7YKD - chains A and C of the 6 polymer chains in the assembly; structure by electron microscopy, 2.81 A resolution.

[Chain A]
Name: Chemerin-like receptor 1
Organism: Homo sapiens
UniProtKB: Q99788 (CML1_HUMAN); residues 1-373 here = UniProt positions 1-373
Amino-acid sequence (373 residues; each row starts with the number of its first residue):
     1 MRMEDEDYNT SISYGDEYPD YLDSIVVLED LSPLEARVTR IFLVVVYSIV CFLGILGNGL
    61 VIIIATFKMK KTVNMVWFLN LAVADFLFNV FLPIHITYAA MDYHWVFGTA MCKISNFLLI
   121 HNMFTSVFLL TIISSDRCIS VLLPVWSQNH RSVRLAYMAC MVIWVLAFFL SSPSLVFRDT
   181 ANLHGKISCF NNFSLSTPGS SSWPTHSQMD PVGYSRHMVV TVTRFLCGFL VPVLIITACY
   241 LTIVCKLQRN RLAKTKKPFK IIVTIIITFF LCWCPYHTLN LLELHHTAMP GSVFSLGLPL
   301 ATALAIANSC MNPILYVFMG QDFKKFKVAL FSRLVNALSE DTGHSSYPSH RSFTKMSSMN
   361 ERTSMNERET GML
Not modelled in the structure: 1-33, 197-209, 329-373
Disulfide bonds: Cys-112/Cys-189

[Chain C]
Name: Guanine nucleotide-binding protein G(i) subunit alpha-1
Organism: Homo sapiens
UniProtKB: P63096 (GNAI1_HUMAN); residues 4-354 here = UniProt positions 4-354
Amino-acid sequence (351 residues; numbered 4 to 354; the number before each row is that of its first residue):
     4 TLSAEDKAAV ERSKMIDRNL REDGEKAARE VKLLLLGAGE SGKSTIVKQM KIIHEAGYSE
    64 EECKQYKAVV YSNTIQSIIA IIRAMGRLKI DFGDSARADD ARQLFVLAGA AEEGFMTAEL
   124 AGVIKRLWKD SGVQACFNRS REYQLNDSAA YYLNDLDRIA QPNYIPTQQD VLRTRVKTTG
   184 IVETHFTFKD LHFKMFDVGA QRSERKKWIH CFEGVTAIIF CVALSDYDLV LAEDEEMNRM
   244 HESMKLFDSI CNNKWFTDTS IILFLNKKDL FEEKIKKSPL TICYPEYAGS NTYEEAAAYI
   304 QCQFEDLNKR KDTKEIYTHF TCSTDTKNVQ FVFDAVTDVI IKNNLKDCGL F
Not modelled in the structure: 54-181, 234-240
Differences from the reference sequence: variant Ala-203 (Gly in P63096), Ser-326 (Ala in P63096)

[Interface between chain A and chain C]
Pairs across the interface (35):
  Lys-71(A) / Arg-24(C)
  Asn-74(A) / Asp-350(C)
  Asn-74(A) / Cys-351(C)
  Arg-137(A) / Cys-351(C)  hydrogen bond (side chain-backbone)
  Ser-140(A) / Asn-347(C)  hydrogen bond (backbone-side chain)
  Val-141(A) / Ile-344(C)
  Val-141(A) / Leu-348(C)  hydrophobic
  Pro-144(A) / Ile-343(C)  hydrophobic
  Pro-144(A) / Ile-344(C)  hydrophobic
  Val-145(A) / Lys-192(C)
  Val-145(A) / Asp-193(C)
  Val-145(A) / Phe-336(C)  hydrophobic
  Val-145(A) / Thr-340(C)
  Gln-148(A) / Arg-32(C)
  Asn-149(A) / Arg-32(C)  hydrogen bond (backbone-side chain)
  Asn-149(A) / Asp-193(C)  hydrogen bond (side chain-backbone)
  His-150(A) / Arg-32(C)
  Arg-151(A) / Arg-32(C)
  Ser-152(A) / Arg-32(C)
  Val-153(A) / Glu-28(C)
  Leu-247(A) / Leu-348(C)  hydrophobic
  Leu-252(A) / Asp-341(C)
  Leu-252(A) / Ile-344(C)  hydrophobic
  Leu-252(A) / Lys-345(C)
  Leu-252(A) / Phe-354(C)
  Ala-253(A) / Phe-354(C)
  Lys-257(A) / Gly-352(C)  hydrogen bond (side chain-backbone)
  Lys-257(A) / Phe-354(C)
  Pro-258(A) / Leu-353(C)
  Pro-258(A) / Phe-354(C)  hydrophobic
  Ile-261(A) / Leu-353(C)  hydrophobic
  Ile-262(A) / Leu-353(C)  hydrophobic
  Met-319(A) / Lys-349(C)
  Met-319(A) / Asp-350(C)
  Met-319(A) / Gly-352(C)
Also at the interface, not in a pair above, chain A (28 interface residues in all): Phe-78, Asp-136, Tyr-240, Ile-243, Lys-246, Tyr-316, Phe-318
Also at the interface, not in a pair above, chain C (24 interface residues in all): Ala-31, Glu-33, Val-34, Leu-194, His-195

[Summary]
The interface between chain A and chain C involves 28 residues on one side and 24 on the other; the contacts
include 5 hydrogen bonds. Among the polar pairs are Arg-137(A)/Cys-351(C), Ser-140(A)/Asn-347(C) and
Asn-149(A)/Arg-32(C).
Chain A is Chemerin-like receptor 1 and chain C is Guanine nucleotide-binding protein G(i) subunit alpha-1,
both from Homo sapiens; the structure, Cryo-EM structure of the human chemerin receptor 1 complex with the
C-terminal nonapeptide of chemerin, was determined by electron microscopy.
